1GU4 - chains B and D of the 4 polymer chains in the assembly; structure by X-ray diffraction, 1.80 A resolution.

Chain B:
Protein: Caat/enhancer binding protein beta
Source organism: Homo sapiens
Notes: fragment: bzip domain, residues 259-336
UniProtKB: P17676 (P17676); numbering as in UniProt (aligned over 259-336)
Amino-acid sequence (78 residues; each row starts with the number of its first residue):
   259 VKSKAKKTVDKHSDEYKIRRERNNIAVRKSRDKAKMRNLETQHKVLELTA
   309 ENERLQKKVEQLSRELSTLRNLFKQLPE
Unresolved in the structure: 259-267, 336
Curated features (UniProtKB/Swiss-Prot):
  - region: Lys275 to Arg295 (Basic motif), Leu297 to Leu304 (Leucine-zipper)
  - modified residue: Thr266 (Phosphothreonine), Ser288 (Phosphoserine), Ser325 (Phosphoserine)
  - cross-link (Glycyl lysine isopeptide (Lys-Gly)): Lys260 (interchain with G-Cter in SUMO2), Lys262 (interchain with G-Cter in SUMO2), Lys332 (interchain with G-Cter in SUMO2)

Chain D:
Molecule: 16-nt DNA strand
Sequence (16 nucleotides; each row starts with the number of its first residue):
   101 AATATTGCGCAATCCT

Interface between chain B and chain D:
Residue-residue contacts - 11 pairs, chain B then chain D:
  Lys269(B) - DA111(D)  salt bridge to the phosphate
  Tyr274(B) - DC110(D)  sugar contact
  Tyr274(B) - DA111(D)  hydrogen bond to the phosphate
  Arg278(B) - DC110(D)  salt bridge to the phosphate
  Arg278(B) - DA111(D)  hydrogen bond to the base
  Asn281(B) - DA111(D)  hydrogen bond to the base
  Asn281(B) - DA112(D)  base contact
  Asn282(B) - DG109(D)  sugar contact
  Asn282(B) - DC110(D)  hydrogen bond to the phosphate
  Val285(B) - DA111(D)  base contact
  Arg289(B) - DG109(D)  base contact
Also at the interface, not in a pair above, chain B (8 interface residues in all): Arg286

In short:
Chain B and chain D form an interface of 8 and 4 residues respectively; the contacts include 4 hydrogen bonds
and 2 salt bridges. Polar contacts include Arg278(B)-DA111(D), Asn281(B)-DA111(D) and Tyr274(B)-DA111(D).
Chain B is Caat/enhancer binding protein beta (Homo sapiens) and chain D is a 16-nt DNA strand; the structure,
Crystal structure of C/EBPBETA BZIP homodimer bound to a high affinity DNA fragment, was determined by X-ray
diffraction.
